Entry 3VJK (X-ray diffraction, 2.49 A resolution); this record covers chains A and B.

Chain A (and B):
Protein: Dipeptidyl peptidase 4
Organism: Homo sapiens
Notes: EC 3.4.14.5; chain B of this document is another copy of the same molecule, construct and numbering; everything in this record applies to it too
UniProtKB: P27487 (DPP4_HUMAN); residues 33-766 here = UniProt positions 33-766
Chain sequence (740 residues; each row starts with the number of its first residue):
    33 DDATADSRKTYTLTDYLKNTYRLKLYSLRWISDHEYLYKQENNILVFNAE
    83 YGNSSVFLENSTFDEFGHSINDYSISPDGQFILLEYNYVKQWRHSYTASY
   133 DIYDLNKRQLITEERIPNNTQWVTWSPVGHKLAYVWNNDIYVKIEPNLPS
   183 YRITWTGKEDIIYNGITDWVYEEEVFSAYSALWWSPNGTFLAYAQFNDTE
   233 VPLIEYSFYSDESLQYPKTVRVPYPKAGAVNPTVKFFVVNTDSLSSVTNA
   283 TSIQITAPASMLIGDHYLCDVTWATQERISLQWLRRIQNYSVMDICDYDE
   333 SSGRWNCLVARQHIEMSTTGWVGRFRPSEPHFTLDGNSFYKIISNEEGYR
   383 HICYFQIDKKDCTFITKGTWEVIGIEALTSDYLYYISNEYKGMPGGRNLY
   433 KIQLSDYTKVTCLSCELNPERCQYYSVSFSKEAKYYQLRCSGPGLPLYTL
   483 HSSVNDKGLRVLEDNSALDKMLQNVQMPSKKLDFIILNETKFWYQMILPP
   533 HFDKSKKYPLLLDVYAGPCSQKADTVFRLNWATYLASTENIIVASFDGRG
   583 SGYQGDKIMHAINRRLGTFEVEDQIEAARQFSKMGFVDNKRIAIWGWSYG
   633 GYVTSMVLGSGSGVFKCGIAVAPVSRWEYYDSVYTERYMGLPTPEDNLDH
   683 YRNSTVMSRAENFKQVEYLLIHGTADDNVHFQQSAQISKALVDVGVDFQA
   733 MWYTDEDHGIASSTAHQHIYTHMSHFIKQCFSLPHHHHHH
Unresolved in the structure: 33-37, 767-772
Cystine bridges: C328-C339, C385-C394, C444-C447, C454-C472, C649-C762
Covalent attachments: N-acetylglucosamine (NAG) linked to N85, N92, N219, N229, N281, N321
Differences from the reference sequence: expression tag (767-772)
Small-molecule neighbours: Teneligliptin (M51; {(2S,4S)-4-[4-(3-methyl-1-phenyl-1H-pyrazol-5-yl)piperazin-1-yl]pyrrolidin-2-yl}(1,3-thiazolidin-3-yl)methanone): R125, E205, E206, V207, F208, S209, F357, R358, Y547, Y585, S630, Y631, V656, W659, Y662, Y666, N710, V711, H740
Swiss-Prot annotation at these positions:
  - active site (Charge relay system): S630, D708, H740
  - glycosylation (N-linked (GlcNAc...) asparagine): N85, N92, N150, N219, N229, N281, N321, N520, N685
  - mutagenesis: N85 (N85A: Does not inhibit dipeptidyl peptidase activity, interaction with ADA and homodimer formation), N92 (N92A: Does not inhibit dipeptidyl peptidase activity, interaction with ADA and homodimer formation), N150 (N150A: Does not inhibit dipeptidyl peptidase activity, interaction with ADA and homodimer formation), E205 (E205K: Inhibits dipeptidyl peptidase activity), E206 (E206L: Inhibits dipeptidyl peptidase activity), N219 (N219A: Does not inhibit dipeptidyl peptidase activity, interaction with ADA and homodimer formation), N229 (N229A: Does not inhibit dipeptidyl peptidase activity, interaction with ADA and homodimer formation), N281 (N281A: Does not inhibit dipeptidyl peptidase activity, interaction with ADA and homodimer formation), N321 (N321A: Does not inhibit dipeptidyl peptidase activity, interaction with ADA and homodimer formation), N520 (N520A: Does not inhibit dipeptidyl peptidase activity, interaction with ADA and homodimer formation), N685 (N685A: Does not inhibit dipeptidyl peptidase activity, interaction with ADA and homodimer formation), H750 (H750A: Inhibits weakly homodimerization and dipeptidyl peptidase activity ...)

How chain A and chain B interact:
Pairs across the interface (112; chain A residue first):
  P234(A) - Y248(B)
  L235(A) - Y248(B)
  I236(A) - P249(B)
  E237(A) - S239(B)  hydrogen bond (backbone-side chain)
  E237(A) - T251(B)  hydrogen bond
  E237(A) - R253(B)  salt bridge
  Y238(A) - S239(B)
  S239(A) - E237(B)
  Y241(A) - F713(B)
  Y241(A) - Q714(B)
  Y241(A) - A717(B)  hydrophobic
  Y241(A) - Q718(B)  hydrogen bond (backbone-side chain)
  S242(A) - Q718(B)  hydrogen bond (backbone-side chain)
  S242(A) - K721(B)  hydrogen bond (backbone-side chain)
  D243(A) - Q718(B)  hydrogen bond (backbone-side chain)
  D243(A) - K721(B)
  E244(A) - R658(B)  salt bridge
  E244(A) - Y661(B)  hydrogen bond (backbone-side chain)
  E244(A) - M689(B)
  E244(A) - Q718(B)
  S245(A) - R658(B)
  L246(A) - Y661(B)
  L246(A) - Q714(B)  hydrogen bond (backbone-side chain)
  Q247(A) - K258(B)
  Q247(A) - A259(B)  hydrogen bond (side chain-backbone)
  Q247(A) - E660(B)  hydrogen bond (side chain-backbone)
  Q247(A) - Y661(B)
  Q247(A) - Q714(B)  hydrogen bond (backbone-side chain)
  Y248(A) - P234(B)
  Y248(A) - L235(B)
  Y248(A) - Y256(B)  hydrogen bond (side chain-backbone)
  Y248(A) - P257(B)
  Y248(A) - K258(B)  hydrogen bond (side chain-backbone)
  Y248(A) - A261(B)
  P249(A) - I236(B)
  P249(A) - Q714(B)
  T251(A) - E237(B)  hydrogen bond
  R253(A) - E237(B)  salt bridge
  R253(A) - R253(B)
  Y256(A) - Y248(B)  hydrogen bond (backbone-side chain)
  P257(A) - Y248(B)
  K258(A) - Q247(B)
  K258(A) - Y248(B)  hydrogen bond (backbone-side chain)
  A259(A) - Q247(B)  hydrogen bond (backbone-side chain)
  A261(A) - Y248(B)
  R658(A) - E244(B)  salt bridge
  R658(A) - S245(B)
  E660(A) - Q247(B)  hydrogen bond (backbone-side chain)
  Y661(A) - E244(B)  hydrogen bond (side chain-backbone)
  Y661(A) - L246(B)
  Y661(A) - Q247(B)
  T687(A) - E244(B)  hydrogen bond
  M689(A) - E244(B)
  F713(A) - Y241(B)
  F713(A) - W734(B)
  Q714(A) - Y241(B)
  Q714(A) - L246(B)  hydrogen bond (side chain-backbone)
  Q714(A) - Q247(B)  hydrogen bond (side chain-backbone)
  Q714(A) - P249(B)
  S716(A) - W734(B)
  A717(A) - Y241(B)  hydrophobic
  A717(A) - T736(B)  hydrogen bond (backbone-side chain)
  Q718(A) - Y241(B)  hydrogen bond (side chain-backbone)
  Q718(A) - S242(B)  hydrogen bond (side chain-backbone)
  Q718(A) - D243(B)  hydrogen bond (side chain-backbone)
  Q718(A) - E244(B)
  S720(A) - W734(B)  hydrogen bond
  S720(A) - T736(B)  hydrogen bond
  K721(A) - S242(B)  hydrogen bond (side chain-backbone)
  K721(A) - T736(B)
  K721(A) - D737(B)
  V724(A) - Y735(B)  hydrophobic
  V724(A) - T746(B)
  V724(A) - A747(B)  hydrophobic
  V724(A) - H750(B)
  D725(A) - T746(B)  hydrogen bond
  V728(A) - H750(B)  hydrogen bond (backbone-side chain)
  D729(A) - H750(B)
  D729(A) - H754(B)  salt bridge
  D729(A) - H757(B)  salt bridge
  F730(A) - M733(B)
  F730(A) - H750(B)
  F730(A) - H754(B)
  Q731(A) - Q731(B)
  Q731(A) - H754(B)
  A732(A) - A732(B)
  A732(A) - M733(B)  hydrophobic
  A732(A) - W734(B)  hydrophobic
  M733(A) - F730(B)
  M733(A) - W734(B)
  W734(A) - F713(B)  hydrophobic
  W734(A) - S716(B)
  W734(A) - A717(B)
  W734(A) - S720(B)  hydrogen bond
  W734(A) - A732(B)  hydrophobic
  W734(A) - M733(B)
  W734(A) - W734(B)
  Y735(A) - V724(B)  hydrophobic
  T736(A) - A717(B)  hydrogen bond (side chain-backbone)
  T736(A) - S720(B)  hydrogen bond
  T736(A) - K721(B)
  D737(A) - K721(B)
  T746(A) - V724(B)
  T746(A) - D725(B)  hydrogen bond
  A747(A) - V724(B)
  H750(A) - V724(B)
  H750(A) - V728(B)  hydrogen bond (side chain-backbone)
  H750(A) - D729(B)
  H750(A) - F730(B)
  H754(A) - D729(B)  salt bridge
  H754(A) - F730(B)  hydrogen bond (side chain-backbone)
  H757(A) - D729(B)  salt bridge
Other interface residues (no listed pair), chain A (52 interface residues in all): L702
Other interface residues (no listed pair), chain B (53 interface residues in all): Y238, T687, L702, L723

In short:
The interface between chain A and chain B involves 52 residues on one side and 53 on the other; the contacts
include 37 hydrogen bonds and 8 salt bridges. Polar pairs include E237(A)-R253(B), E244(A)-R658(B) and
D729(A)-H754(B). Ligands of chain A: Teneligliptin.
Chain A and chain B are both Dipeptidyl peptidase 4 (Homo sapiens); the structure, Crystal structure of human
depiptidyl peptidase IV (DPP-4) in complex with MP-513, was determined by X-ray diffraction, deposited
together with 3VJL.
